PDB entry 8YVU | electron microscopy, 3.90 A resolution | chains E and G of the 8 polymer chains in the assembly

== Chain E ==
Name: High affinity immunoglobulin epsilon receptor subunit alpha
Organism: Homo sapiens
UniProtKB: P12319 (FCERA_HUMAN); residues 201-237 here = UniProt positions 201-237
Sequence (37 residues; row label = number of the first residue in the row):
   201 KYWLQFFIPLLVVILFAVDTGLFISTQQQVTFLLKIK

== Chain G ==
Name: High affinity immunoglobulin epsilon receptor subunit gamma
Organism: Homo sapiens
UniProtKB: P30273 (FCERG_HUMAN); numbering as in UniProt (aligned over 22-60)
Sequence (39 residues; numbered 22 to 60; the number before each row is that of its first residue):
    22 PQLCYILDAILFLYGIVLTLLYCRLKIQVRKAAITSYEK
Unresolved in the structure: 22-24, 54-60

== Chain E / chain G interface ==
Contacting residue pairs - 8 pairs, chain E then chain G:
  P209(E) with L28(G), hydrophobic
  F216(E) with Y35(G), hydrophobic
  T220(E) with Y35(G)
  F223(E) with L42(G), hydrophobic; L46(G), hydrophobic
  Q227(E) with R45(G), hydrogen bond; L46(G)
  V230(E) with V50(G), hydrophobic
Also at the interface, not in a pair above, chain E (9 interface residues in all): V212, V213, L234
Also at the interface, not in a pair above, chain G (11 interface residues in all): L32, G36, L39, Y43, Q49

== In short ==
9 residues of chain E face 11 of chain G across their interface, with 1 hydrogen bond. The hydrogen-bonded
pair is Q227(E)-R45(G).
Here chain E is High affinity immunoglobulin epsilon receptor subunit alpha and chain G is High affinity
immunoglobulin epsilon receptor subunit gamma, both from Homo sapiens. Entry 8YVU (structure of Ige receptor)
was determined by electron microscopy together with 8YWA from the same study.
